3O91 - chains B and C of the 4 polymer chains in the assembly; structure by X-ray diffraction, 1.63 A resolution.

[Chain B (and C)]
Molecule: nicotinamidase
Organism: Streptococcus pneumoniae
Notes: chain C of this document is another copy of the same molecule, construct and numbering; everything in this record applies to it too
UniProt: Q97PM2 (Q97PM2_STRPN); residues 1-191 here = UniProt positions 1-191
Chain sequence (211 residues; row label = number of the first residue in the row; numbers below 1 keep their minus sign (Met-19 is residue -19)):
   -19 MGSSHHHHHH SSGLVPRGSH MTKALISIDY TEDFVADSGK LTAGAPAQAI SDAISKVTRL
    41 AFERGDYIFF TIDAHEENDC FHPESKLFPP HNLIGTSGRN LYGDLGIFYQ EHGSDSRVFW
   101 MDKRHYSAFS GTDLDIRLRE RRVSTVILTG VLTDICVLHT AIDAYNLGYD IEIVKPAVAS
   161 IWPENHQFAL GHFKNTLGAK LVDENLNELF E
Unresolved in the structure: -19 to 1, 191 (chain C: -19 to 1, 57, 191)
Modified positions: Cys136 (S-[(S)-hydroxy(pyridin-3-yl)methyl]-L-cysteine; JJK)
Construct notes: expression tag (-19 to 0)
Bound ions: Zn2+: Asp53, His55, Glu64, His71, Cys136
From the paper describing this entry:
  - catalytic residues: Leu132

[Interface between chain B and chain C]
Contacting residue pairs (39):
  Glu64(B) - Tyr145(C)
  Leu67(B) - Lys174(C)
  Leu67(B) - Asn175(C)
  Leu67(B) - Thr176(C)
  Leu67(B) - Gly178(C)
  Phe68(B) - Asn175(C)
  His105(B) - Asn146(C)  hydrogen bond
  Tyr106(B) - Tyr145(C)
  Tyr106(B) - Thr176(C)  hydrogen bond (side chain-backbone)
  Ser110(B) - Asn146(C)
  Asp134(B) - Phe168(C)
  Asp134(B) - His172(C)  hydrogen bond (backbone-side chain)
  Ile135(B) - Thr176(C)
  His139(B) - Ile142(C)
  His139(B) - His172(C)  hydrogen bond
  His139(B) - Leu177(C)
  Ile142(B) - His139(C)
  Ile142(B) - Ile142(C)  hydrophobic
  Asp143(B) - Asp143(C)
  Asp143(B) - Asn146(C)
  Tyr145(B) - Glu64(C)
  Tyr145(B) - Tyr106(C)
  Asn146(B) - His105(C)
  Asn146(B) - Ser110(C)
  Asn146(B) - Asp143(C)
  Asn165(B) - Phe168(C)
  Phe168(B) - Asp134(C)
  Phe168(B) - Asn165(C)
  Phe168(B) - Phe168(C)  hydrophobic
  His172(B) - Asp134(C)
  His172(B) - His139(C)  hydrogen bond
  Lys174(B) - Leu67(C)
  Asn175(B) - Leu67(C)
  Asn175(B) - Phe68(C)
  Thr176(B) - Leu67(C)
  Thr176(B) - Tyr106(C)  hydrogen bond (backbone-side chain)
  Thr176(B) - Ile135(C)
  Leu177(B) - His139(C)
  Gly178(B) - Leu67(C)
Also at the interface, not in a pair above, chain B (25 interface residues in all): His62, Pro63, Ser107, Leu138
Also at the interface, not in a pair above, chain C (25 interface residues in all): His62, Pro63, Ser107, Leu138

[Summary]
The chain B/chain C interface involves 25 residues from each chain; the contacts include 6 hydrogen bonds.
Polar pairs include His105(B)-Asn146(C), Tyr106(B)-Thr176(C) and Asp134(B)-His172(C). Asp53(B), His55(B),
Glu64(B), His71(B) and Cys136(B) form the Zn2+ site. From the paper: the catalytic residue Leu132(B).
Chain B and chain C are both nicotinamidase (Streptococcus pneumoniae); the structure, High resolution crystal
structures of Streptococcus pneumoniae nicotinamidase with trapped intermediates provide insights into
catalytic mechanism ..., was determined by X-ray diffraction (same publication as 3O90, 3O92, 3O93 and 3O94).
